1A02 - chains A and N of the 5 polymer chains in the assembly; structure by X-ray diffraction, 2.70 A resolution.

# Chain A
Molecule: 20-nt DNA strand
Sequence (20 nucleotides; each row starts with the number of its first residue):
  4001 TTGGAAAATT TGTTTCATAG

# Chain N
Name: Nuclear factor of activated T cells
Source organism: Homo sapiens
Reference sequence: Q13469 (NFAC2_HUMAN); numbering as in UniProt (aligned over 396-678)
Amino-acid sequence (301 residues; row label = number of the first residue in the row):
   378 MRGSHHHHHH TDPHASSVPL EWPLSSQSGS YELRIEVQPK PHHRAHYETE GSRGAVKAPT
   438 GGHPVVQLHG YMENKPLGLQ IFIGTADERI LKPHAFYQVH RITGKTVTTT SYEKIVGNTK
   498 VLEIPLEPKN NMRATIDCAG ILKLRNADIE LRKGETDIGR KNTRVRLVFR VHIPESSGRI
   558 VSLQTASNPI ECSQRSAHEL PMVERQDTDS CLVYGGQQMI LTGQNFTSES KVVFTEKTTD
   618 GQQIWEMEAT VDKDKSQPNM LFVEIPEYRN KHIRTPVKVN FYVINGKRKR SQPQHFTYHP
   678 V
Not modelled in the structure: 378-398
Curated features (UniProtKB/Swiss-Prot):
  - DNA-binding region: Arg421 to Gly428
  - motif: Lys664 to Lys666 (Nuclear localization signal)
Reported in the primary citation:
  - binding site for the 20-nt DNA strand (chain A): Arg421, Arg430, Arg537, Gln571, Arg665
  - binding site for the 20-nt DNA strand: Tyr424, Glu427, Arg572
  - specificity-determining residues: Tyr424, Arg572
  - contacts within the chain: Tyr424-Glu427 (backbone contact), Glu427-Arg430 (salt bridge)

# Interface between chain A and chain N
Pairs across the interface - 12 pairs, chain A then chain N:
  DT4001(A) with Ser429(N), phosphate contact
  DT4002(A) with Arg430(N), phosphate contact
  DG4003(A) with Arg421(N), base contact; Arg430(N), hydrogen bond to the base
  DG4004(A) with Arg421(N), hydrogen bond to the base; Arg430(N), base contact; Gln571(N), base contact
  DA4005(A) with Arg421(N), base contact; Gln571(N), hydrogen bond to the base
  DT4010(A) with Arg537(N), hydrogen bond to the base
  DT4011(A) with Arg537(N), hydrogen bond to the sugar
  DG4012(A) with Arg665(N), sugar contact
Other interface residues (no listed pair), chain A (9 interface residues in all): DT4013
Other interface residues (no listed pair), chain N (10 interface residues in all): Glu427, Lys434, Ala524, Lys664

# Overview
Chain A and chain N form an interface of 9 and 10 residues respectively, with 5 hydrogen bonds. Among the
polar pairs are DG4003(A)-Arg430(N), DG4004(A)-Arg421(N) and DA4005(A)-Gln571(N). The paper reports a binding
site for the 20-nt DNA strand (chain A) at Arg421(N), Arg430(N) and Arg537(N) among others; a binding site for
the 20-nt DNA strand at Tyr424(N), Glu427(N) and Arg572(N).
Here chain A is a 20-nt DNA strand and chain N is Nuclear factor of activated T cells (Homo sapiens). Entry
1A02 (Structure of the DNA binding domains of nfat, fos and jun bound to DNA) was determined by X-ray
diffraction.
